Entry 7VAQ (electron microscopy, 3.60 A resolution); this record covers chains A and G of the 12 polymer chains in the assembly.

# Chain A
Molecule: V-type ATP synthase alpha chain
From: Thermus thermophilus HB8
Notes: EC 7.1.2.2
UniProtKB: Q56403 (VATA_THET8); numbering as in UniProt (aligned over 1-578)
Amino-acid sequence (578 residues; numbered 1 to 578; the number before each row is that of its first residue):
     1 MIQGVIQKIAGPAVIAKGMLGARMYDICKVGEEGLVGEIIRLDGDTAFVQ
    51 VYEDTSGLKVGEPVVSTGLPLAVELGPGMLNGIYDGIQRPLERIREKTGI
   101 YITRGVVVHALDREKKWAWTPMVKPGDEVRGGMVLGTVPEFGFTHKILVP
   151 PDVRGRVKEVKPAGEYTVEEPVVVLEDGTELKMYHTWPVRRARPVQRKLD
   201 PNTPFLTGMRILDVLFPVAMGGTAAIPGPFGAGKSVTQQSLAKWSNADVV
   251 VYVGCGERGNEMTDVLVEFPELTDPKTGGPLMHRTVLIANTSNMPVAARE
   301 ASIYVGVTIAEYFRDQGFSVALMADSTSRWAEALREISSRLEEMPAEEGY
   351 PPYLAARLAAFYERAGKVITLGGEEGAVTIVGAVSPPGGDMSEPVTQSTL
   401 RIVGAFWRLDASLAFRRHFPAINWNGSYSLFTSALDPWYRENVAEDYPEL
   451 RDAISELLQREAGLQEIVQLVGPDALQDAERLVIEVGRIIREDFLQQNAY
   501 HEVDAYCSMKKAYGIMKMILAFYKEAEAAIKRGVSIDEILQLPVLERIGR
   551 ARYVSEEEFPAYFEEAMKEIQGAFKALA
Construct notes: conflict Ala232 (Ser in Q56403), Ser235 (Thr in Q56403)
Residues lining bound ligands: ADP (adenosine-5'-diphosphate): Pro229, Phe230, Gly231, Ala232, Gly233, Lys234, Ser235, Val236, Glu261, Phe419, Gln497, Asn498, Ala499, Tyr500

# Chain G
Molecule: V-type ATP synthase subunit D
From: Thermus thermophilus HB8
UniProtKB: O87880 (VATD_THET8); numbering as in UniProt (aligned over 1-223)
Amino-acid sequence (223 residues; row label = number of the first residue in the row):
     1 MSQVSPTRMNLLQRRGQLRLAQKGVDLLKKKRDALVAEFFGLVREAMEAR
    51 KALDQAAKEAYAALLLAQAFDGPEVVAGAALGVPPLEGVEAEVENVWGSK
   101 VPRLKATFPDGALLSPVGTPAYTLEASRAFRRYAEALIRVANTETRLKKI
   151 GEEIKKTTRRVNALEQVVIPGIRAQIRFIQQVLEQREREDTFRLKRIKGK
   201 IEAREAEEEGGRPNPQVEIGAGL
Not modelled in the structure: 1-3, 210-223

# How chain A and chain G interact
Pairs across the interface (9; chain A residue first):
  Glu342(A) - Arg204(G)  salt bridge
  Met344(A) - Leu194(G)  hydrophobic
  Pro345(A) - Leu194(G)
  Gly389(A) - Met9(G)
  Asp390(A) - Arg8(G)
  Asp390(A) - Met9(G)  hydrogen bond (side chain-backbone)
  Ser392(A) - Arg8(G)
  Leu470(A) - Gly24(G)
  Val471(A) - Leu28(G)  hydrophobic
Other interface residues (no listed pair), chain A (10 interface residues in all): Gly388, Glu466
Other interface residues (no listed pair), chain G (13 interface residues in all): Thr7, Leu12, Leu20, Leu27, Arg160, Leu164, Ile201

# In short
10 residues of chain A face 13 of chain G across their interface; the contacts include 1 hydrogen bond and 1
salt bridge. Polar pairs include Glu342(A)-Arg204(G) and Asp390(A)-Met9(G). Ligands of chain A: ADP.
Chain A is V-type ATP synthase alpha chain and chain G is V-type ATP synthase subunit D, both from Thermus
thermophilus HB8; the structure, V1EG of V/A-ATPase from Thermus thermophilus, high ATP, state3-2, was
determined by electron microscopy together with 7VAI, 7VAJ, 7VAK, 7VAL, 7VAM, 7VAN and 11 further entries from
the same study.
